8VFB - chains P and A of the 4 polymer chains in the assembly; structure by X-ray diffraction, 2.64 A resolution.

# Chain P
Molecule: 10-nt DNA strand
Sequence (10 nucleotides; row label = number of the first residue in the row):
     1 GCTGATGCGA
Ion coordination: Na+: DG9 (shared with Thr101(A), Val103(A), Ile106(A) of chain A)

# Chain A
Protein: DNA polymerase beta
Source organism: Homo sapiens
Notes: EC 2.7.7.7, 4.2.99.-
Reference sequence: P06746 (DPOLB_HUMAN); residues 1-335 here = UniProt positions 1-335
Sequence (335 residues; each row starts with the number of its first residue):
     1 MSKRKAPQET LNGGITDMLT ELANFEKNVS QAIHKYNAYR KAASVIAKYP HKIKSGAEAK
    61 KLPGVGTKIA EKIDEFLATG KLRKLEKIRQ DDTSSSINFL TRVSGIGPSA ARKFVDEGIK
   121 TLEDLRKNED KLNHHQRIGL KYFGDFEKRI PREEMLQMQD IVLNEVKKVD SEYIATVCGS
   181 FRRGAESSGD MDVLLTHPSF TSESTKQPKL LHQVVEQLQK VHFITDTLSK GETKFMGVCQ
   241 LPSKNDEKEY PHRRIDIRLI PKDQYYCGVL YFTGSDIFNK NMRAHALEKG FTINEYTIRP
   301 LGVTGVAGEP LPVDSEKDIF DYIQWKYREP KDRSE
Disordered / not traced: 1-9, 301-306
UniProt features mapped onto this chain:
  - region: Arg183 to Asp192 (DNA-binding)
  - active site: Lys72 (Nucleophile)
  - binding site (K(+)): Lys60, Leu62, Val65, Thr101, Val103, Ile106
  - binding site (Na(+)): Lys60, Leu62, Val65, Thr101, Val103, Ile106
  - binding site (dATP): Arg149, Ser180, Arg183, Gly189, Asp190
  - binding site (dCTP): Arg149, Ser180, Arg183, Gly189, Asp190
  - binding site (dGTP): Arg149, Ser180, Arg183, Gly189, Asp190, Asp192
  - binding site (dTTP): Arg149, Ser180, Arg183, Gly189, Asp190
  - binding site (Mg(2+)): Asp190, Asp192, Asp256
  - modified residue: Lys72 (N6-acetyllysine), Arg83 (Omega-N-methylarginine), Arg152 (Omega-N-methylarginine)
  - cross-link (Glycyl lysine isopeptide (Lys-Gly)): Lys41 (interchain with G-Cter in ubiquitin), Lys61 (interchain with G-Cter in ubiquitin), Lys81 (interchain with G-Cter in ubiquitin)
  - natural variant: Leu22 (L22P: Found in a gastric cancer sample; uncertain significance), Tyr39 (Y39C: Found in a gastric cancer sample; uncertain significance), Gly118 (G118V: Decreased DNA-directed DNA polymerase activity), Arg137 (R137Q: Decreased function in base-excision repair), Arg149 (R149I: Decreased DNA-directed DNA polymerase activity), Asp160 (D160N: Found in a gastric cancer sample; uncertain significance), Cys239 (C239R: Found in a gastric cancer sample; uncertain significance), Lys289 (K289M: Found in a colon cancer sample; uncertain significance), Asn294 (N294D: Found in a gastric cancer sample; uncertain significance), Glu295 (E295K: Found in a gastric cancer sample; uncertain significance)
  - mutagenesis: Phe25 (F25W: No effect on 5'-dRP lyase activity. Decreased ssDNA binding), His34 (H34G: Decreased 5'-dRP lyase activity. Decreased ssDNA binding), Lys35 (K35A: Decreased 5'-dRP lyase activity. Decreased ssDNA binding. Loss of 5'-dRP lyase activity; when associated with A-68 and A-72. Decreased ssDNA binding; when associated with A-68 and A-72 ...), Tyr39 (Y39F: No effect on 5'-dRP lyase activity; Y39Q: Abolishes DNA polymerase and 5'-dRP lyase activity), Lys41 (K41R: Abolishes ubiquitination; when associated with R-61 and R-81), Lys60 (K60A: Decreased 5'-dRP lyase activity. Decreased ssDNA binding), Lys61 (K61R: Abolishes ubiquitination; when associated with R-41 and R-81), Lys68 (K68A: No effect on 5'-dRP lyase activity. Decreased ssDNA binding. Loss of 5'-dRP lyase activity; when associated with A-35 and A-72. Decreased ssDNA binding; when associated with A-35 and A-72 ...), Glu71 (E71Q: No effect on 5'-dRP lyase activity. No effect on structure shown by circular dichroism. No effect on ssDNA binding), Lys72 (K72A: Severely reduced 5'-dRP lyase activity. Does not affect ssDNA binding. Loss of 5'-dRP lyase activity; when associated with A-35 and A-68. Decreased ssDNA binding ...), Glu75 (E75A: Slightly decreased 5'-dRP lyase activity. Decreased ssDNA binding. No effect on structure shown by circular dichroism), Lys81 (K81R: Abolishes ubiquitination; when associated with R-41 and R-61), 5 further mutagenesis entries in UniProt
Ion coordination: Na+: Thr101, Val103, Ile106 (shared with DG9(P) of chain P); Mn2+ site 1: Asp190, Asp192 (together with phosphomethylphosphonic acid guanylate ester); Mn2+ site 2: Asp190, Asp192, Asp256 (together with phosphomethylphosphonic acid guanylate ester)
Small-molecule neighbours: phosphomethylphosphonic acid guanylate ester (G2P): Arg149, Gly179, Ser180, Arg183, Ser188, Gly189, Asp190, Asp192, Tyr271, Phe272, Thr273, Gly274, Ser275, Asp276, Asn279, Lys280, Arg283

# Chain P / chain A interface
Residue-residue contacts (16; chain P residue first):
  DG7(P) - Ser109(A)  sugar contact
  DC8(P) - Gly105(A)  phosphate contact
  DC8(P) - Gly107(A)  hydrogen bond to the phosphate
  DC8(P) - Pro108(A)  phosphate contact
  DC8(P) - Ser109(A)  hydrogen bond to the phosphate
  DC8(P) - Ala110(A)  hydrogen bond to the phosphate
  DG9(P) - Val103(A)  phosphate contact
  DG9(P) - Ser104(A)  phosphate contact
  DG9(P) - Gly105(A)  hydrogen bond to the phosphate
  DG9(P) - Ile106(A)  hydrogen bond to the phosphate
  DG9(P) - Gly107(A)  phosphate contact
  DG9(P) - His135(A)  sugar contact
  DG9(P) - Lys234(A)  base contact
  DA10(P) - Arg254(A)  salt bridge to the phosphate
  DA10(P) - Asp256(A)  phosphate contact
  DA10(P) - Phe272(A)  phosphate contact
Other interface residues (no listed pair), chain A (17 interface residues in all): Thr101, Asp190, Met236, Tyr271

# Overview
4 residues of chain P face 17 of chain A across their interface; the contacts include 5 hydrogen bonds and 1
salt bridge. Polar contacts include DC8(P)-Gly107(A), DC8(P)-Ser109(A) and DC8(P)-Ala110(A). Chain A binds
phosphomethylphosphonic acid guanylate ester.
Chain P is a 10-nt DNA strand and chain A is DNA polymerase beta (Homo sapiens); the structure, Ternary DNA
Polymerase Beta bound to DNA containing primer terminal dA base-paired with FapydG, was determined by X-ray
diffraction, deposited together with 8VF8, 8VF9, 8VFA, 8VFC, 8VFD, 8VFE and 5 further entries.
